Entry 4V4M (X-ray diffraction, 1.45 A resolution); this record covers chains e and J of the 60 polymer chains in the assembly.

# Chain e (and J)
Protein: Coat protein
From: Tobacco necrosis satellite virus 1
Notes: chain J of this document is another copy of the same molecule, construct and numbering; everything in this record applies to it too
UniProtKB: P03606 (COAT_STNV1); residues 0-195 here correspond to UniProt positions 1-196 (UniProt number = residue number + 1)
Chain sequence (196 residues; numbered 0 to 195; the number before each row is that of its first residue; numbering starts at 0):
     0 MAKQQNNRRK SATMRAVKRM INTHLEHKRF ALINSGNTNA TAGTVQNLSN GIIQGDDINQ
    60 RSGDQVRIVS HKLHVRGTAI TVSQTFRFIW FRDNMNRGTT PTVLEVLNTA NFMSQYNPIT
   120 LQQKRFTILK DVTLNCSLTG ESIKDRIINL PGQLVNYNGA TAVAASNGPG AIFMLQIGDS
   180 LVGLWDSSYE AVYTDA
Disordered / not traced: 0-11
Metal / ion sites: Ca2+ site 1: Glu25 (shared with 3 residues of chain i); Ca2+ site 2: Ser61, Gln64, Asp194
UniProt features mapped onto this chain:
  - region: Met0 to Arg18 (RNA-binding)
  - binding site (Ca(2+)): Glu25, Asp55, Ser61, Gln64, Thr138, Asp194

# Chain e / chain J interface
Residue-residue contacts - 38 pairs, chain e then chain J:
  Asp63(e) - Ile118(J)
  Asp63(e) - Gln121(J)
  Gln64(e) - Gln121(J)
  Asp92(e) - Arg96(J)  salt bridge
  Asn93(e) - Met94(J)
  Met94(e) - Asn93(J)
  Met94(e) - Met94(J)  hydrophobic
  Met94(e) - Arg96(J)  hydrogen bond (backbone-side chain)
  Met94(e) - Pro168(J)  hydrophobic
  Asn95(e) - Arg96(J)
  Arg96(e) - Asp92(J)  salt bridge
  Arg96(e) - Met94(J)  hydrogen bond (side chain-backbone)
  Arg96(e) - Asn95(J)
  Arg96(e) - Arg96(J)
  Arg96(e) - Glu104(J)  salt bridge
  Arg96(e) - Arg124(J)
  Arg96(e) - Phe125(J)
  Glu104(e) - Arg96(J)  salt bridge
  Ile118(e) - Asp63(J)
  Ile118(e) - Tyr156(J)
  Ile118(e) - Asn157(J)
  Gln121(e) - Asp63(J)
  Gln121(e) - Gln64(J)
  Gln122(e) - Asn155(J)
  Gln122(e) - Tyr156(J)
  Gln122(e) - Asn157(J)  hydrogen bond
  Gln122(e) - Pro168(J)
  Arg124(e) - Arg96(J)
  Arg124(e) - Asn157(J)  hydrogen bond
  Phe125(e) - Arg96(J)
  Asn155(e) - Gln122(J)
  Tyr156(e) - Ile118(J)
  Tyr156(e) - Gln122(J)
  Asn157(e) - Ile118(J)
  Asn157(e) - Gln122(J)  hydrogen bond
  Asn157(e) - Arg124(J)  hydrogen bond
  Pro168(e) - Met94(J)  hydrophobic
  Pro168(e) - Gln122(J)
Other interface residues (no listed pair), chain e (18 interface residues in all): Thr98
Other interface residues (no listed pair), chain J (19 interface residues in all): Thr98, Pro100

# In short
18 residues of chain e and 19 residues of chain J are in contact; the contacts include 6 hydrogen bonds and 4
salt bridges. Among the polar pairs are Asp92(e)-Arg96(J), Arg96(e)-Glu104(J) and Met94(e)-Arg96(J). UniProt
lists 6 Ca2+-binding residues on chain e.
Chain e and chain J are both Coat protein (Tobacco necrosis satellite virus 1); the structure, 1.45 Angstrom
Structure of STNV coat protein, was determined by X-ray diffraction (same publication as 3S4G).
